Entry 8FNM (electron microscopy, 2.80 A resolution); this record covers chains D and E of the 12 polymer chains in the assembly.

Chain D:
Molecule: Lamina-associated polypeptide 2, isoforms beta/gamma, Integrase
From: Homo sapiens
Notes: EC 2.7.7.-, 3.1.-.-
UniProt: chimeric construct of P42167, P12497: residues -55 to -3 from P42167 (LAP2B_HUMAN) positions 48-100 (UniProt number = residue number + 103); residues 1-288 from P12497 positions 1148-1435 (UniProt number = residue number + 1147)
Sequence (364 residues; each row starts with the number of its first residue; numbers below 1 keep their minus sign (Gly-75 is residue -75)):
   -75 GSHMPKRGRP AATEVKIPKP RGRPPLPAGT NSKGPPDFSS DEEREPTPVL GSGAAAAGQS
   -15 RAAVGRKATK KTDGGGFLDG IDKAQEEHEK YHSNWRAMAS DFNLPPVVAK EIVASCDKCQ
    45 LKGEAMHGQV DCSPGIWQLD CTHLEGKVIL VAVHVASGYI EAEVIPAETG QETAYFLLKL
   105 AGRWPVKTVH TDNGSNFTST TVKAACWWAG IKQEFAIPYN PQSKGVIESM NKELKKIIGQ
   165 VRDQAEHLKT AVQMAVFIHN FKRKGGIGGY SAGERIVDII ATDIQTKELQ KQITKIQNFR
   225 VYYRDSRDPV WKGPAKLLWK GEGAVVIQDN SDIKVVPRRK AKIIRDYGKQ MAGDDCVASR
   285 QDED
Unresolved in the structure: -75 to 221, 269-288
Sequence notes: expression tag (-75 to -56); conflict Gly-54 (Asn49 in P42167), Gln-17 (Arg86 in P42167); linker (-2 to 0); engineered mutation Ala140 (Gly1287 in P12497), Lys148 (Gln1295 in P12497)
Swiss-Prot annotation at these positions:
  - modified residue: Thr-46 (Phosphothreonine), Ser-44 (Phosphoserine), Ser-37 (Phosphoserine), Ser-36 (Phosphoserine), Thr-29 (Phosphothreonine), Ser-24 (Phosphoserine), Arg-15 (Omega-N-methylarginine)
  - zinc finger: Asp3 to Gln44 (Integrase-type)
  - DNA-binding region: Phe223 to Asp270 (Integrase-type)
  - binding site (Zn(2+)): His12, His16, Cys40, Cys43
  - binding site (Mg(2+)): Asp64, Asp116, Glu152
Reported in the primary citation:
  - catalytic residues: Glu152 (citing earlier work)
  - mutagenesis - E138K: unchanged catalytic activity
  - mutagenesis - G140A (3- to 5-fold), Q148K (5- to 10-fold): decreased catalytic activity
  - mutagenesis - Q148K: decreased growth

Chain E:
Molecule: 27-nt DNA strand
Sequence (27 nucleotides; numbered 15 to 41; the number before each row is that of its first residue):
    15 ACTGCTAGAG ATTTTCCCGC CCACGCT
Unresolved in the structure: 34-41

Interface between chain D and chain E:
Pairs across the interface - 11 pairs, chain D then chain E:
  Leu242(D) - DA15(E)  base contact
  Trp243(D) - DA15(E)  base contact
  Trp243(D) - DC16(E)  base contact
  Glu246(D) - DC16(E)  base contact
  Glu246(D) - DT17(E)  base contact
  Gly247(D) - DC16(E)  base contact
  Gly247(D) - DT17(E)  sugar contact
  Ala248(D) - DC16(E)  hydrogen bond to the base
  Val250(D) - DA15(E)  base contact
  Val259(D) - DC16(E)  sugar contact
  Arg263(D) - DG18(E)  salt bridge to the phosphate
Also at the interface, not in a pair above, chain D (11 interface residues in all): Gly245, Ile257, Pro261

In short:
The interface between chain D and chain E involves 11 residues on one side and 4 on the other, with 1 hydrogen
bond and 1 salt bridge. Polar contacts include Ala248(D)-DC16(E) and Arg263(D)-DG18(E). From the paper: the
catalytic residue Glu152(D); G140A and Q148K of chain D reduce catalytic activity.
Here chain D is Lamina-associated polypeptide 2, isoforms beta/gamma, Integrase (Homo sapiens) and chain E is
a 27-nt DNA strand. Entry 8FNM (Structure of G140A/Q148K HIV-1 intasome with Dolutegravir bound) was
determined by electron microscopy (same publication as 8FND, 8FNG, 8FNH, 8FNJ, 8FNL, 8FNO, 8FNP and 8FNQ).
